Entry 7V2P (electron microscopy, 3.30 A resolution); this record covers chains A and I of the 22 polymer chains in the assembly.

== Chain A ==
Molecule: 16s ribosomal RNA
Organism: Thermus thermophilus HB8
Sequence (1522 nucleotides; row label = number of the first residue in the row):
     1 UUUGUUGGAG AGUUUGAUCC UGGCUCAGGG UGAACGCUGG CGGCGUGCCU AAGACAUGCA
    61 AGUCGUGCGG GCCGCGGGGU UUUACUCCGU GGUCAGCGGC GGACGGGUGA GUAACGCGUG
   121 GGUGACCUAC CCGGAAGAGG GGGACAACCC GGGGAAACUC GGGCUAAUCC CCCAUGUGGA
   181 CCCGCCCCUU GGGGUGUGUC CAAAGGGCUU UGCCCGCUUC CGGAUGGGCC CGCGUCCCAU
   241 CAGCUAGUUG GUGGGGUAAU GGCCCACCAA GGCGACGACG GGUAGCCGGU CUGAGAGGAU
   301 GGCCGGCCAC AGGGGCACUG AGACACGGGC CCCACUCCUA CGGGAGGCAG CAGUUAGGAA
   361 UCUUCCGCAA UGGGCGCAAG CCUGACGGAG CGACGCCGCU UGGAGGAAGA AGCCCUUCGG
   421 GGUGUAAACU CCUGAACCCG GGACGAAACC CCCGACGAGG GGACUGACGG UACCGGGGUA
   481 AUAGCGCCGG CCAACUCCGU GCCAGCAGCC GCGGUAAUAC GGAGGGCGCG AGCGUUACCC
   541 GGAUUCACUG GGCGUAAAGG GCGUGUAGGC GGCCUGGGGC GUCCCAUGUG AAAGACCACG
   601 GCUCAACCGU GGGGGAGCGU GGGAUACGCU CAGGCUAGAC GGUGGGAGAG GGUGGUGGAA
   661 UUCCCGGAGU AGCGGUGAAA UGCGCAGAUA CCGGGAGGAA CGCCGAUGGC GAAGGCAGCC
   721 ACCUGGUCCA CCCGUGACGC UGAGGCGCGA AAGCGUGGGG AGCAAACCGG AUUAGAUACC
   781 CGGGUAGUCC ACGCCCUAAA CGAUGCGCGC UAGGUCUCUG GGUCUCCUGG GGGCCGAAGC
   841 UAACGCGUUA AGCGCGCCGC CUGGGGAGUA CGGCCGCAAG GCUGAAACUC AAAGGAAUUG
   901 ACGGGGGCCC GCACAAGCGG UGGAGCAUGU GGUUUAAUUC GAAGCAACGC GAAGAACCUU
   961 ACCAGGCCUU GACAUGCUAG GGAACCCGGG UGAAAGCCUG GGGUGCCCCG CGAGGGGAGC
  1021 CCUAGCACAG GUGCUGCAUG GCCGUCGUCA GCUCGUGCCG UGAGGUGUUG GGUUAAGUCC
  1081 CGCAACGAGC GCAACCCCCG CCGUUAGUUG CCAGCGGUUC GGCCGGGCAC UCUAACGGGA
  1141 CUGCCCGCGA AAGCGGGAGG AAGGAGGGGA CGACGUCUGG UCAGCAUGGC CCUUACGGCC
  1201 UGGGCGACAC ACGUGCUACA AUGCCCACUA CAAAGCGAUG CCACCCGGCA ACGGGGAGCU
  1261 AAUCGCAAAA AGGUGGGCCC AGUUCGGAUU GGGGUCUGCA ACCCGACCCC AUGAAGCCGG
  1321 AAUCGCUAGU AAUCGCGGAU CAGCCAUGCC GCGGUGAAUA CGUUCCCGGG CCUUGUACAC
  1381 ACCGCCCGUC ACGCCAUGGG AGCGGGCUCU ACCCGAAGUC GCCGGGAGCC UACGGGCAGG
  1441 CGCCGAGGGU AGGGCCCGUG ACUGGGGCGA AGUCGUAACA AGGUAGCUGU ACCGGAAGGU
  1501 GCGGCUGGAU CACCUCCUUU CU
Not modelled in the structure: 1-5, 773-776, 1380-1484, 1509-1522
From the paper describing this entry:
  - mutagenesis - A901G: decreased catalytic activity

== Chain I ==
Name: 30S ribosomal protein S9
Organism: Thermus thermophilus HB8
UniProt: P80374 (RS9_THET8); numbering as in UniProt (aligned over 1-128)
Amino-acid sequence (128 residues; each row starts with the number of its first residue):
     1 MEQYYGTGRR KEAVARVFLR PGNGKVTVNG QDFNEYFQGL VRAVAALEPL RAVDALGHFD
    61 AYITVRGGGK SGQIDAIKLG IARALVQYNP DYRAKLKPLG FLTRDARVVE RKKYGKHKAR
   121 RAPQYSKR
Not modelled in the structure: 1

== How chain A and chain I interact ==
Pairs across the interface - 102 pairs, chain A then chain I:
  G920(A) - Gln124(I)  hydrogen bond to the base
  U921(A) - Gln124(I)  sugar contact
  C945(A) - Arg128(I)  hydrogen bond to the sugar
  G1100(A) - Arg104(I)  hydrogen bond to the phosphate
  G1100(A) - Ala106(I)  sugar contact
  C1101(A) - Arg9(I)  salt bridge to the phosphate
  C1101(A) - Arg83(I)  hydrogen bond to the phosphate
  C1101(A) - Arg104(I)  salt bridge to the phosphate
  C1102(A) - Arg9(I)  salt bridge to the phosphate
  C1102(A) - Arg83(I)  salt bridge to the phosphate
  C1111(A) - Arg66(I)  phosphate contact
  C1112(A) - Arg16(I)  sugar contact
  C1112(A) - Arg66(I)  salt bridge to the phosphate
  A1113(A) - Gln3(I)  hydrogen bond to the sugar
  A1113(A) - Arg16(I)  salt bridge to the phosphate
  A1113(A) - Phe18(I)  sugar contact
  G1114(A) - Gln3(I)  phosphate contact
  G1114(A) - Arg20(I)  salt bridge to the phosphate
  C1130(A) - Tyr5(I)  hydrogen bond to the sugar
  C1130(A) - Arg16(I)  hydrogen bond to the base
  U1131(A) - Tyr5(I)  sugar contact
  U1131(A) - Thr7(I)  phosphate contact
  U1131(A) - Arg9(I)  salt bridge to the phosphate
  U1131(A) - Val14(I)  phosphate contact
  U1131(A) - Arg16(I)  sugar contact
  C1132(A) - Arg9(I)  salt bridge to the phosphate
  G1159(A) - Lys97(I)  salt bridge to the phosphate
  G1160(A) - Arg93(I)  salt bridge to the phosphate
  G1160(A) - Lys97(I)  base contact
  A1161(A) - Arg93(I)  salt bridge to the phosphate
  A1161(A) - Leu102(I)  sugar contact
  A1161(A) - Thr103(I)  phosphate contact
  A1162(A) - Thr103(I)  hydrogen bond to the phosphate
  G1168(A) - Glu110(I)  sugar contact
  G1168(A) - Lys113(I)  hydrogen bond to the phosphate
  G1169(A) - Arg111(I)  sugar contact
  G1169(A) - Lys113(I)  salt bridge to the phosphate
  A1170(A) - Tyr114(I)  phosphate contact
  U1214(A) - Gln124(I)  hydrogen bond to the phosphate
  U1214(A) - Tyr125(I)  phosphate contact
  U1214(A) - Ser126(I)  phosphate contact
  G1215(A) - His117(I)  salt bridge to the phosphate
  G1215(A) - Gln124(I)  hydrogen bond to the phosphate
  A1230(A) - Lys70(I)  sugar contact
  C1231(A) - Tyr36(I)  sugar contact
  C1231(A) - Gly68(I)  hydrogen bond to the sugar
  C1231(A) - Gly69(I)  sugar contact
  C1231(A) - Lys70(I)  sugar contact
  C1231(A) - Gln73(I)  hydrogen bond to the sugar
  A1232(A) - Gly67(I)  hydrogen bond to the phosphate
  A1232(A) - Gly68(I)  sugar contact
  A1233(A) - Glu12(I)  sugar contact
  A1233(A) - Gly67(I)  phosphate contact
  G1273(A) - Gln38(I)  hydrogen bond to the sugar
  G1273(A) - Gly39(I)  phosphate contact
  U1274(A) - Gln38(I)  sugar contact
  U1323(A) - Ser126(I)  sugar contact
  C1324(A) - Gln124(I)  sugar contact
  C1324(A) - Tyr125(I)  sugar contact
  G1325(A) - Arg121(I)  sugar contact
  G1325(A) - Ala122(I)  phosphate contact
  G1325(A) - Tyr125(I)  phosphate contact
  C1326(A) - Arg120(I)  sugar contact
  U1327(A) - Arg120(I)  salt bridge to the phosphate
  A1328(A) - Arg120(I)  phosphate contact
  G1329(A) - Arg10(I)  hydrogen bond to the base
  G1329(A) - Lys11(I)  hydrogen bond to the base
  G1329(A) - Arg107(I)  phosphate contact
  G1329(A) - Val108(I)  sugar contact
  G1329(A) - Val109(I)  sugar contact
  U1330(A) - Val109(I)  phosphate contact
  U1330(A) - Glu110(I)  hydrogen bond to the phosphate
  U1330(A) - Arg120(I)  phosphate contact
  A1331(A) - Lys118(I)  salt bridge to the phosphate
  A1331(A) - Arg120(I)  phosphate contact
  A1331(A) - Arg121(I)  hydrogen bond to the phosphate
  A1332(A) - Lys118(I)  salt bridge to the phosphate
  A1332(A) - Arg121(I)  salt bridge to the phosphate
  U1333(A) - Lys118(I)  hydrogen bond to the base
  C1350(A) - Lys112(I)  salt bridge to the phosphate
  C1350(A) - Tyr114(I)  phosphate contact
  C1350(A) - Gly115(I)  hydrogen bond to the phosphate
  C1350(A) - Lys116(I)  phosphate contact
  G1351(A) - Arg111(I)  salt bridge to the phosphate
  G1351(A) - Lys112(I)  salt bridge to the phosphate
  G1351(A) - Lys113(I)  phosphate contact
  G1351(A) - Tyr114(I)  hydrogen bond to the phosphate
  C1352(A) - Arg111(I)  phosphate contact
  C1352(A) - Lys112(I)  hydrogen bond to the phosphate
  G1353(A) - Glu12(I)  phosphate contact
  G1354(A) - Lys11(I)  phosphate contact
  G1354(A) - Glu12(I)  phosphate contact
  G1354(A) - Gly68(I)  phosphate contact
  G1354(A) - Gly69(I)  phosphate contact
  G1354(A) - Val109(I)  phosphate contact
  U1355(A) - Lys11(I)  salt bridge to the phosphate
  U1355(A) - Gly69(I)  phosphate contact
  U1355(A) - Lys70(I)  phosphate contact
  U1355(A) - Ser71(I)  hydrogen bond to the phosphate
  U1355(A) - Gly72(I)  hydrogen bond to the phosphate
  G1356(A) - Lys11(I)  hydrogen bond to the base
  G1356(A) - Ser71(I)  hydrogen bond to the phosphate
Other interface residues (no listed pair), chain A (54 interface residues in all): G919, G944, C948, C1099, A1129, G1213, G1272, C1349
Other interface residues (no listed pair), chain I (54 interface residues in all): Leu40, Arg42, Tyr62, Thr64, Pro123, Lys127

== Overview ==
The chain A/chain I interface involves 54 residues from each chain, with 27 hydrogen bonds and 22 salt
bridges. Polar contacts include G920(A)-Gln124(I), C1130(A)-Arg16(I) and G1329(A)-Arg10(I). The paper reports
that A901G of chain A reduces catalytic activity.
Here chain A is 16s ribosomal RNA and chain I is 30S ribosomal protein S9, both from Thermus thermophilus HB8.
Entry 7V2P (T.thermophilus 30S ribosome with KsgA, class K5) was determined by electron microscopy (same
publication as 7V2L, 7V2M, 7V2N, 7V2O and 7V2Q).
